PDB entry 5XMI | electron microscopy, 3.90 A resolution | chains B and C of the 6 polymer chains in the assembly

[Chain B (and C)]
Name: Vacuolar protein sorting-associated protein 4
Organism: Saccharomyces cerevisiae (strain ATCC 204508 / S288c)
Notes: chain C of this document is another copy of the same molecule, construct and numbering; everything in this record applies to it too
Reference sequence: P52917 (VPS4_YEAST); residue numbers follow UniProt; this construct covers 1-437
Chain sequence (437 residues; row label = number of the first residue in the row):
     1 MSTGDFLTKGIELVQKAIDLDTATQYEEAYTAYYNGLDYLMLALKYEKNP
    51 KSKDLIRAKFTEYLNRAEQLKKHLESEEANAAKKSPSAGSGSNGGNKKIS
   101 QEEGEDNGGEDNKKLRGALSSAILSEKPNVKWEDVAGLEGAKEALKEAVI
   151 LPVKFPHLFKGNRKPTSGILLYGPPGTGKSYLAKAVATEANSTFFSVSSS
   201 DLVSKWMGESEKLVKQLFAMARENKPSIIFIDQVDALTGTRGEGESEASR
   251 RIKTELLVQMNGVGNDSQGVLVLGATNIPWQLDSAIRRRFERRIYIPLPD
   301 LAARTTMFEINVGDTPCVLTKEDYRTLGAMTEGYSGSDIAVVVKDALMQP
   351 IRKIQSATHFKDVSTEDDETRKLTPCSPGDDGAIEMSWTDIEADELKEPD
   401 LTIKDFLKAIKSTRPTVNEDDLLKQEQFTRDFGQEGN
Disordered / not traced: 1-118
Sequence notes: engineered mutation Q233 (Glu in P52917)
Small-molecule neighbours:
  - ATP (adenosine-5'-triphosphate), molecule 1: D134, V135, A136, P174, P175, G176, T177, G178, K179, S180, Y181, D232, Q233, N277, M307, I310, G336, S337
  - ATP, molecule 2: L257, N261, R289
UniProt features mapped onto this chain:
  - binding site (ATP): G173 to S180
  - mutagenesis: L64 (L64D: Inhibits membrane protein sorting to the vacuole), K179 (K179A: No ATP hydrolysis. Missorting of vacuolar proteins), Q216 (Q216A: Abolishes oligomerization)
Reported in the primary citation:
  - mutagenesis - E233Q: abolished catalytic activity on ATP (citing earlier work)
  - self-association interface (contacts with another copy of this molecule); pairs are residue here / residue on that copy: D431-R414, E147, L151
  - binding site for ATP: D232, Q233, N261, N265, N277, R289, M307
  - mutagenesis - R289A: decreased binding to ATP
  - mutagenesis - N261A/N265A, R289A: decreased catalytic activity on ATP
  - catalytic residues: R289
  - mutagenesis - R325A: decreased catalytic activity on Vta1
  - mutagenesis - R325A: unchanged catalytic activity

[Interface between chain B and chain C]
Pairs across the interface (57; chain B residue first):
  E143(B) - Q355(C)
  E147(B) - M348(C)
  E147(B) - R352(C)  salt bridge
  L151(B) - Q355(C)
  F155(B) - W388(C)  hydrophobic
  F155(B) - A393(C)  hydrophobic
  H157(B) - A393(C)
  F159(B) - M348(C)  hydrophobic
  N162(B) - V312(C)
  N162(B) - G313(C)
  N162(B) - D314(C)  hydrogen bond (side chain-backbone)
  N162(B) - T315(C)
  R163(B) - L347(C)  hydrogen bond (side chain-backbone)
  R163(B) - M348(C)
  R163(B) - I351(C)
  R163(B) - E398(C)  salt bridge
  K164(B) - K344(C)
  W206(B) - K205(C)
  M207(B) - S204(C)  hydrogen bond (backbone-side chain)
  E209(B) - L202(C)
  E209(B) - S204(C)  hydrogen bond
  K212(B) - L202(C)
  K215(B) - S200(C)
  R250(B) - D235(C)  salt bridge
  R250(B) - A236(C)
  R251(B) - D201(C)  hydrogen bond (side chain-backbone)
  T254(B) - S199(C)
  T254(B) - Q233(C)
  T254(B) - A236(C)
  E255(B) - S198(C)  hydrogen bond
  E255(B) - S199(C)
  E255(B) - S200(C)  hydrogen bond
  L257(B) - N277(C)
  V258(B) - S198(C)
  V258(B) - D232(C)
  N265(B) - K184(C)
  D266(B) - E126(C)
  A285(B) - N277(C)
  R287(B) - T416(C)  hydrogen bond (side chain-backbone)
  R288(B) - P175(C)
  R288(B) - T416(C)
  R288(B) - V417(C)
  R292(B) - V341(C)
  R292(B) - D345(C)  salt bridge
  R292(B) - T413(C)  hydrogen bond
  R430(B) - R414(C)  hydrogen bond (backbone-side chain)
  D431(B) - R414(C)  hydrogen bond (backbone-side chain)
  F432(B) - S412(C)
  F432(B) - R414(C)  hydrogen bond (backbone-side chain)
  F432(B) - P415(C)
  G433(B) - R414(C)
  Q434(B) - S412(C)
  G436(B) - S412(C)
  G436(B) - T413(C)  hydrogen bond (backbone-side chain)
  N437(B) - V341(C)
  N437(B) - T413(C)
  N437(B) - T416(C)  hydrogen bond
Other interface residues (no listed pair), chain B (38 interface residues in all): K154, L158, S284, R289, E435
Other interface residues (no listed pair), chain C (45 interface residues in all): G176, S180, V203, M207, Q281, T389, D394, L396, N418

[Summary]
Chain B and chain C form an interface of 38 and 45 residues respectively; the contacts include 14 hydrogen
bonds and 4 salt bridges. Polar pairs include E147(B)-R352(C), R163(B)-E398(C) and R250(B)-D235(C). The paper
reports the catalytic residue R289(B); N261A/N265A and R289A of chain B reduce catalytic activity on ATP; 4
substitutions were tested in all.
Both chains are Vacuolar protein sorting-associated protein 4 (Saccharomyces cerevisiae (strain ATCC 204508 /
S288c)). Entry 5XMI (Cryo-EM Structure of the ATP-bound VPS4 mutant-E233Q hexamer (masked)) was determined by
electron microscopy (same publication as 5XMK).
